Entry 6CQQ (X-ray diffraction, 2.80 A resolution); this record covers chains C and D of the 5 polymer chains in the assembly.

== Chain C ==
Molecule: Peptide from Capsid protein p24
Reference sequence: P04591 (GAG_HV1H2); residues 89-101 here correspond to UniProt positions 299-311 (UniProt number = residue number + 210)
Sequence (13 residues; each row starts with the number of its first residue):
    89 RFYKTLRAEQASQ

== Chain D ==
Molecule: F24 alpha chain
From: Homo sapiens
Sequence (205 residues; row label = number of the first residue in the row; note: 11 numbers in that range are skipped by the numbering (no residue carries them; nothing is unmodelled there)):
     1 ILNVEQSPQSLHVQEGDSTNFTCSFPSSNFY
    33 A
    39 LHWYRWETAKSPEALFVMTLNGD
    66 EKKKGRISATLNTKEGYSYLYIKGSQPEDSATYLCAFKAAGNK
   110 LTFGGGTRVLVKPNIQNPDPAVYQLRDSKSSDKSVCLFTDFDSQTNVSQS
   160 KDSDVYITDKCVLDMRSMDFKSNSAVAWSNKSDFACANAFNNSIIPEDTF
   210 FPSPESS
Unresolved in the structure: 1, 213-216
Disulfide bonds: Cys23-Cys100

== Interface between chain C and chain D ==
Residue-residue contacts - 10 pairs, chain C then chain D:
  Phe90(C) - Ser28(D)
  Phe90(C) - Asn29(D)
  Lys92(C) - Asn29(D)
  Lys92(C) - Phe30(D)  hydrogen bond (side chain-backbone)
  Lys92(C) - Tyr31(D)
  Thr93(C) - Tyr31(D)  hydrogen bond (backbone-side chain)
  Arg95(C) - Lys103(D)
  Arg95(C) - Ala105(D)  hydrogen bond (side chain-backbone)
  Arg95(C) - Gly106(D)  hydrogen bond (side chain-backbone)
  Arg95(C) - Asn107(D)  hydrogen bond
Also at the interface, not in a pair above, chain C (6 interface residues in all): Arg89, Tyr91

== Summary ==
6 residues of chain C and 8 residues of chain D are in contact, with 5 hydrogen bonds. Among the polar pairs
are Lys92(C)-Phe30(D), Thr93(C)-Tyr31(D) and Arg95(C)-Ala105(D).
Chain C is Peptide from Capsid protein p24 and chain D is F24 alpha chain (Homo sapiens); the structure,
Crystal structure of F24 TCR -DR15-RQ13 peptide complex, was determined by X-ray diffraction (same publication
as 6CPH, 6CPL, 6CPN, 6CPO, 6CQJ, 6CQL, 6CQN and 6CQR).
